PDB entry 7JRX | X-ray diffraction, 1.77 A resolution | chains C and I of the 4 polymer chains in the assembly

== Chain C ==
Protein: Chymotrypsin A chain C
From: Bos taurus
Notes: EC 3.4.21.1
Reference sequence: P00766 (CTRA_BOVIN); residues 149-245 here = UniProt positions 149-245
Chain sequence (97 residues; numbered 149 to 245; the number before each row is that of its first residue):
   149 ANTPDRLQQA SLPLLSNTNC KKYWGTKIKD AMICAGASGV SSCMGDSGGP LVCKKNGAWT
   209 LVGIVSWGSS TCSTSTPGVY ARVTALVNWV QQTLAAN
Disulfide bonds: C168-C182, C191-C220
Curated features (UniProtKB/Swiss-Prot):
  - active site: S195 (Charge relay system)

== Chain I ==
Protein: Kunitz-type inihibitor
From: Bauhinia bauhinioides
Reference sequence: Q6VEQ7 (Q6VEQ7_BAUBA); residues 1-165 here correspond to UniProt positions 19-183 (UniProt number = residue number + 18)
Chain sequence (166 residues; numbered 0 to 165; the number before each row is that of its first residue; numbering starts at 0):
     0 GSSVVVDTNG QPVSNGADAY YLVPVSHGHA GLALAKIGNE AEPRAVVLDP HHRPGLPVRF
    60 ESPLFINIIK ESYFLNIKFG PSSSDSGVWD VIQQDPIGLA VKVTDTKSLL GPFKVEKEGE
   120 GYKIVYYPER GQTGLDIGLV HRNDKYYLAV KDGEPCVFKI RKATDE
Not modelled in the structure: 0, 164-165
Construct notes: expression tag (0); engineered mutation F64 (Arg82 in Q6VEQ7)

== How chain C and chain I interact ==
Contacting residue pairs - 26 pairs, chain C then chain I:
  A149(C) with A16(I), hydrophobic
  W172(C) with L108(I), hydrophobic
  K175(C) with L108(I)
  S190(C) with F64(I)
  C191(C) with F64(I)
  M192(C) with N14(I); S61(I); F64(I); I65(I)
  G193(C) with F64(I), hydrogen bond (backbone-backbone); I65(I); N66(I)
  D194(C) with F64(I), hydrogen bond (backbone-backbone)
  S195(C) with F64(I), hydrogen bond (side chain-backbone); I65(I), hydrogen bond (side chain-backbone)
  V213(C) with F64(I), hydrophobic
  S214(C) with L63(I); F64(I), hydrogen bond (backbone-backbone)
  W215(C) with P62(I); L63(I), hydrophobic; F64(I); L108(I), hydrophobic
  G216(C) with P62(I), hydrogen bond (backbone-backbone); F64(I)
  S217(C) with F64(I)
  S218(C) with S61(I)
Interface residues without a listed pair, chain C (18 interface residues in all): S189, C220, G226
Interface residues without a listed pair, chain I (10 interface residues in all): E60

== Overview ==
18 residues of chain C face 10 of chain I across their interface, with 6 hydrogen bonds. Polar pairs include
S195(C)-F64(I), S195(C)-I65(I) and G193(C)-F64(I). From UniProt: active-site residue S195(C) on chain C.
Here chain C is Chymotrypsin A chain C (Bos taurus) and chain I is Kunitz-type inihibitor (Bauhinia
bauhinioides). Entry 7JRX (Crystal structure of the R64F mutant of Bauhinia Bauhinioides complexed with Bovine
Chymotrypsin) was determined by X-ray diffraction (same publication as 7JOD, 7JOE, 7JOS, 7JOW, 7JQK, 7JQN and
4 further entries).
